1FS5 - chains A and B; structure by X-ray diffraction, 1.73 A resolution.

# Chain A (and B)
Name: Glucosamine-6-phosphate deaminase
Organism: Escherichia coli
Notes: EC 5.3.1.10; chain B of this document is another copy of the same molecule, construct and numbering; everything in this record applies to it too
Reference sequence: P0A759 (NAGB_ECOLI); numbering as in UniProt (aligned over 1-266)
Sequence (266 residues; numbered 1 to 266; the number before each row is that of its first residue):
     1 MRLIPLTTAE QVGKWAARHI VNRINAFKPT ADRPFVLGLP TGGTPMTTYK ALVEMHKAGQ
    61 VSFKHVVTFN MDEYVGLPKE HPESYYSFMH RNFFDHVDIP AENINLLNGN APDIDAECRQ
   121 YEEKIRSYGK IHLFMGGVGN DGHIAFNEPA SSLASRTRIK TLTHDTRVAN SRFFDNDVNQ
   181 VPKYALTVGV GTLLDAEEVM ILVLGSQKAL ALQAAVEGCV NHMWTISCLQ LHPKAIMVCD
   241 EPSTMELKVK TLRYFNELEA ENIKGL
Residues lining bound ligands: N-acetyl-D-glucosamine-6-phosphate (16G; 2-acetamido-2-deoxy-6-O-phosphono-alpha-D-glucopyranose): M1, R2, A150, S151, S152, S155, R158, I159, K160, T161, P233, L258
UniProt features mapped onto this chain:
  - active site: D72 (Proton acceptor), D141 (For ring-opening step), H143 (Proton acceptor), E148 (For ring-opening step)
  - site (Part of the allosteric site): S151, R158, K160, T161, Y254
  - mutagenesis: C118 (C118S: 50% of wild-type activity, but 2-fold decrease in substrate affinity), D141 (D141N: Large decrease in activity), H143 (H143Q: Loss of activity for the deamination reaction but not for the reverse reaction; complete loss of the homotropic cooperativity), E148 (E148Q: Large decrease in activity), F174 (F174A: Loss of activity in the absence of the allosteric activator), C239 (C239S: 50% of wild-type activity, but 2-fold decrease in substrate affinity; decrease in allosteric interaction energy)

# Chain A / chain B interface
Pairs across the interface (22; chain A residue first):
  T244(A) with V249(B)
  M245(A) with V249(B), hydrophobic; K250(B), hydrogen bond (backbone-backbone); R253(B)
  E246(A) with K248(B), salt bridge; K250(B), salt bridge
  L247(A) with K248(B); V249(B), hydrogen bond (backbone-backbone)
  K248(A) with Q213(B); E246(B), salt bridge; L247(B); V249(B)
  V249(A) with T244(B); M245(B), hydrophobic; L247(B), hydrogen bond (backbone-backbone); K248(B); L252(B), hydrophobic
  K250(A) with M245(B), hydrogen bond (backbone-backbone); E246(B), salt bridge
  L252(A) with V249(B), hydrophobic
  R253(A) with E241(B), salt bridge; M245(B)
Other interface residues (no listed pair), chain A (10 interface residues in all): Q213

# In short
10 residues of chain A face 11 of chain B across their interface; the contacts include 4 hydrogen bonds and 5
salt bridges. Among the polar pairs are E246(A)-K248(B), E246(A)-K250(B) and R253(A)-E241(B). Bound to chain
A: N-acetyl-D-glucosamine-6-phosphate.
Chain A and chain B are both Glucosamine-6-phosphate deaminase (Escherichia coli); the structure, A discovery
of three alternate conformations in the active site of glucosamine-6-phosphate isomerase, was determined by
X-ray diffraction (same publication as 1FQO, 1FRZ, 1FS6 and 1FSF).
